4QV7 - chains H and Z of the 28 polymer chains in the assembly; structure by X-ray diffraction, 2.60 A resolution.

# Chain H
Protein: Proteasome subunit beta type-2
From: Saccharomyces cerevisiae
Notes: EC 3.4.25.1
UniProtKB: P25043 (PSB2_YEAST); residues 1-232 here correspond to UniProt positions 30-261 (UniProt number = residue number + 29)
Sequence (232 residues; numbered 1 to 232; the number before each row is that of its first residue):
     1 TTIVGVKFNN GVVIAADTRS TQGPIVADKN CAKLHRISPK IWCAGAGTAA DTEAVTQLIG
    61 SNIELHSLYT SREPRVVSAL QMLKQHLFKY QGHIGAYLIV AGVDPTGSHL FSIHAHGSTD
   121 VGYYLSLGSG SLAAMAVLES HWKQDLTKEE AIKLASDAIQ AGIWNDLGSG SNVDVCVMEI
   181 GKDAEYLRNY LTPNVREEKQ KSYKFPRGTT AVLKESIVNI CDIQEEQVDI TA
Not modelled in the structure: 227-232
UniProt features mapped onto this chain:
  - active site: Thr1 (Nucleophile)

# Chain Z
Protein: Proteasome subunit beta type-6
From: Saccharomyces cerevisiae
Notes: EC 3.4.25.1
UniProtKB: P23724 (PSB6_YEAST); residues 1-222 here correspond to UniProt positions 20-241 (UniProt number = residue number + 19)
Sequence (222 residues; row label = number of the first residue in the row):
     1 QFNPYGDNGG TILGIAGEDF AVLAGDTRNI TDYSINSRYE PKVFDCGDNI VMSANGFAAD
    61 GDALVKRFKN SVKWYHFDHN DKKLSINSAA RNIQHLLYGK RFFPYYVHTI IAGLDEDGKG
   121 AVYSFDPVGS YEREQCRAGG AAASLIMPFL DNQVNFKNQY EPGTNGKVKK PLKYLSVEEV
   181 IKLVRDSFTS ATERHIQVGD GLEILIVTKD GVRKEFYELK RD
Ion coordination: Mg2+: Thr192, Val198

# Interface between chain H and chain Z
Contacting residue pairs (61; chain H residue first):
  Arg19(H) with Ile196(Z); Asp222(Z), salt bridge
  Thr21(H) with Ile196(Z)
  Pro24(H) with Arg194(Z); His195(Z); Ile196(Z), hydrogen bond (backbone-backbone)
  Ile25(H) with Arg194(Z); His195(Z)
  Val26(H) with Glu193(Z); Arg194(Z), hydrogen bond (backbone-side chain); Ile196(Z), hydrophobic
  Ala27(H) with Arg194(Z), hydrogen bond (backbone-side chain)
  Lys29(H) with Glu193(Z), salt bridge; Arg194(Z)
  Ile163(H) with Asp222(Z)
  Trp164(H) with Ile35(Z); Arg38(Z), hydrogen bond (backbone-side chain); Arg221(Z); Asp222(Z)
  Asn165(H) with Tyr33(Z); Arg38(Z)
  Asp166(H) with Tyr33(Z); Asp222(Z)
  Leu167(H) with Arg28(Z); Ile30(Z), hydrophobic; Asp32(Z); Tyr33(Z), hydrogen bond (backbone-backbone); Ile35(Z), hydrophobic; Ile196(Z)
  Gly168(H) with Tyr33(Z)
  Ser169(H) with Asp222(Z)
  Ser171(H) with Asp222(Z), hydrogen bond (backbone-side chain)
  Asn194(H) with Lys220(Z), hydrogen bond (backbone-side chain); Asp222(Z)
  Arg196(H) with Thr189(Z); Ser190(Z); Glu193(Z)
  Glu197(H) with Arg185(Z), salt bridge
  Lys199(H) with Asp186(Z)
  Gln200(H) with Lys182(Z); Arg185(Z), hydrogen bond; Asp186(Z), hydrogen bond (backbone-side chain)
  Lys201(H) with Glu179(Z); Asp186(Z), hydrogen bond (backbone-side chain)
  Tyr203(H) with Phe149(Z); Gln153(Z); Leu183(Z); Asp186(Z), hydrogen bond
  Phe205(H) with Asn152(Z); Gln153(Z); Gln159(Z)
  Pro206(H) with Pro162(Z), hydrophobic
  Arg207(H) with Pro162(Z)
  Gly208(H) with Pro162(Z)
  Thr209(H) with Asn158(Z); Gln159(Z); Tyr160(Z), hydrogen bond (backbone-backbone)
  Thr210(H) with Asn165(Z)
  Ala211(H) with Tyr160(Z), hydrophobic; Gly166(Z)
  Val212(H) with Asn165(Z)
Also at the interface, not in a pair above, chain H (34 interface residues in all): Gly23, Asp28, Gly170, Val195
Also at the interface, not in a pair above, chain Z (33 interface residues in all): Ser34, Leu145, Glu161, Glu218

# In short
Chain H and chain Z form an interface of 34 and 33 residues respectively; the contacts include 12 hydrogen
bonds and 3 salt bridges. Polar pairs include Arg19(H)-Asp222(Z), Lys29(H)-Glu193(Z) and Glu197(H)-Arg185(Z).
Curated annotation (UniProt) lists active-site residue Thr1(H) on chain H.
Chain H is Proteasome subunit beta type-2 and chain Z is Proteasome subunit beta type-6, both from
Saccharomyces cerevisiae; the structure, yCP beta5-A50V mutant, was determined by X-ray diffraction (same
publication as 4QUX, 4QUY, 4QV0, 4QV1, 4QV3, 4QV4 and 42 further entries).
